7WGP - chains A and B; structure by X-ray diffraction, 2.53 A resolution.

# Chain A
Name: Isoform 1 of Peroxisome proliferator-activated receptor gamma
Source organism: Homo sapiens
UniProtKB: P37231-2 (PPARG-2_HUMAN); residues 203-477 here = UniProt positions 203-477
Amino-acid sequence (279 residues; row label = number of the first residue in the row):
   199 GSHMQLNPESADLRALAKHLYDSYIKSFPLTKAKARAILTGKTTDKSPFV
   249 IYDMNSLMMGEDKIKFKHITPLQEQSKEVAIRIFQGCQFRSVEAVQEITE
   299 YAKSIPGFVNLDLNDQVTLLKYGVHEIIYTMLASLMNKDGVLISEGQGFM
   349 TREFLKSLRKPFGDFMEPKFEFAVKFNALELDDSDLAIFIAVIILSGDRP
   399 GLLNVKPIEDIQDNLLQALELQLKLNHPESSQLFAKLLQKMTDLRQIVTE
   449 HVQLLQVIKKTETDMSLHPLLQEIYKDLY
Not modelled in the structure: 199-201, 242-244, 460-463
Construct notes: expression tag (199-202)
Ligand contacts:
  - F5A (2-[4-(4-chlorobenzene-1-carbonyl)phenoxy]-2-methylpropanoic acid), molecule 1: F226, C285, R288, S289, A292, E295, I326, M329, L330, L333, V339, I341, M348, M364
  - F5A, molecule 2: L255, E259, K263, F264, K265, H266, R280, I281, G284, C285, F287, R288, E291, I341, S342, E343, M348
  - F5A, molecule 3: A278, I281, F282, C285, Q286, S289, H323, L356, F360, F363, M364, H449, L453, L465, L469, Y473
From the paper describing this entry:
  - binding site for F5A: E259, R280, R288, S289, H323, S342, H449, Y473

# Chain B
Name: 15-meric peptide from Nuclear receptor coactivator 1
Notes: EC 2.3.1.48
UniProtKB: Q15788 (NCOA1_HUMAN); residues 600-614 here correspond to UniProt positions 683-697 (UniProt number = residue number + 83)
Amino-acid sequence (15 residues; numbered 600 to 614; the number before each row is that of its first residue):
   600 LTERHKILHRLLQEG
Not modelled in the structure: 600-602, 614

# How chain A and chain B interact
Contacting residue pairs - 21 pairs, chain A then chain B:
  T297(A) - L611(B)
  K301(A) - L610(B)  hydrogen bond (side chain-backbone)
  K301(A) - L611(B)
  K301(A) - E613(B)
  L311(A) - H608(B)
  L311(A) - L611(B)  hydrophobic
  L311(A) - Q612(B)
  Q314(A) - L611(B)
  V315(A) - H604(B)
  V315(A) - L607(B)
  V315(A) - H608(B)
  L318(A) - L611(B)  hydrophobic
  K319(A) - H604(B)
  P467(A) - I606(B)  hydrophobic
  L468(A) - I606(B)  hydrophobic
  Q470(A) - R603(B)
  E471(A) - R603(B)
  E471(A) - H604(B)  hydrogen bond (backbone-side chain)
  E471(A) - K605(B)  hydrogen bond (side chain-backbone)
  E471(A) - I606(B)  hydrogen bond (side chain-backbone)
  E471(A) - L607(B)  hydrogen bond (side chain-backbone)
Also at the interface, not in a pair above, chain A (16 interface residues in all): V293, Q294, F306, I472, K474

# Overview
16 residues of chain A face 10 of chain B across their interface, with 5 hydrogen bonds. Polar pairs include
K301(A)-L610(B), E471(A)-H604(B) and E471(A)-K605(B). Ligands of chain A: 3 copies of compound F5A. The paper
reports a binding site for F5A at E259(A), R280(A) and R288(A) among others.
Here chain A is Isoform 1 of Peroxisome proliferator-activated receptor gamma (Homo sapiens) and chain B is
15-meric peptide from Nuclear receptor coactivator 1. Entry 7WGP (X-ray structure of human PPAR gamma ligand
binding domain-fenofibric acid co-crystals obtained by co-crystallization) was determined by X-ray diffraction
together with 7WGL, 7WGN, 7WGO and 7WGQ from the same study.
